Entry 7ZRL (electron microscopy, 4.00 A resolution); this record covers chains A and B of the 4 polymer chains in the assembly.

== Chain A ==
Protein: Potassium-transporting ATPase potassium-binding subunit
Organism: Escherichia coli K-12
UniProt: P03959 (KDPA_ECOLI); residue numbers follow UniProt; this construct covers 1-557
Sequence (557 residues; row label = number of the first residue in the row):
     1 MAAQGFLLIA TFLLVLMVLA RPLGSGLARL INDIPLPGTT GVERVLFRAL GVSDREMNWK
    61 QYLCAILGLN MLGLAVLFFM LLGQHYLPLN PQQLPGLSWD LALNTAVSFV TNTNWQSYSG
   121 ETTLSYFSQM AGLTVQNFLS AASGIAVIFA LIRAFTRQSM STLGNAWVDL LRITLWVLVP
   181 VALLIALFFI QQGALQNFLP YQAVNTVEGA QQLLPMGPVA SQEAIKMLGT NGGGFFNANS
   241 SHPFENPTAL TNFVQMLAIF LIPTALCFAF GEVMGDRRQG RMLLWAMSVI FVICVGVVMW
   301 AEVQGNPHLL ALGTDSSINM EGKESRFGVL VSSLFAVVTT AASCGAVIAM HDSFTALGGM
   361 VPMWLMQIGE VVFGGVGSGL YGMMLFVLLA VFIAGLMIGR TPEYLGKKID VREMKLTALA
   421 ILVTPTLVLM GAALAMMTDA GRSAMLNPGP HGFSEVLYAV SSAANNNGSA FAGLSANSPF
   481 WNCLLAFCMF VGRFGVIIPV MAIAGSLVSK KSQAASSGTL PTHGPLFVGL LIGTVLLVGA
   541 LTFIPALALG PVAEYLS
Bound ions: K+ near S378 (its only coordinating residue here)

== Chain B ==
Protein: Potassium-transporting ATPase ATP-binding subunit
Organism: Escherichia coli K-12
Notes: EC 7.2.2.6
UniProt: P03960 (KDPB_ECOLI); residues 1-682 here = UniProt positions 1-682
Sequence (682 residues; row label = number of the first residue in the row):
     1 MSRKQLALFE PTLVVQALKE AVKKLNPQAQ WRNPVMFIVW IGSLLTTCIS IAMASGAMPG
    61 NALFSAAISG WLWITVLFAN FAEALAEGRS KAQANSLKGV KKTAFARKLR EPKYGAAADK
   121 VPADQLRKGD IVLVEAGDII PCDGEVIEGG ASVDESAITG EAAPVIRESG GDFASVTGGT
   181 RILSDWLVIE CSVNPGETFL DRMIAMVEGA QRRKTPNEIA LTILLIALTI VFLLATATLW
   241 PFSAWGGNAV SVTVLVALLV CLIPTTIGGL LSAIGVAGMS RMLGANVIAT SGRAVEAAGD
   301 VDVLLLDKTG TITLGNRQAS EFIPAQGVDE KTLADAAQLA SLADETPEGR SIVILAKQRF
   361 NLRERDVQSL HATFVPFTAQ SRMSGINIDN RMIRKGSVDA IRRHVEANGG HFPTDVDQKV
   421 DQVARQGATP LVVVEGSRVL GVIALKDIVK GGIKERFAQL RKMGIKTVMI TGDNRLTAAA
   481 IAAEAGVDDF LAEATPEAKL ALIRQYQAEG RLVAMTGDGT NDAPALAQAD VAVAMNSGTQ
   541 AAKEAGNMVD LDSNPTKLIE VVHIGKQMLM TRGSLTTFSI ANDVAKYFAI IPAAFAATYP
   601 QLNALNIMCL HSPDSAILSA VIFNALIIVF LIPLALKGVS YKPLTASAML RRNLWIYGLG
   661 GLLVPFIGIK VIDLLLTVCG LV
Unresolved in the structure: 1-8
Modified residues: D307 (aspartyl phosphate; PHD)
Construct notes: engineered mutation A162 (Ser in P03960)
UniProt features mapped onto this chain:
  - active site: D307 (4-aspartylphosphate intermediate)
  - binding site (ATP): D344, E348, F377 to S384, K395
  - binding site (Mg(2+)): D518, D522
Reported in the primary citation:
  - post-translational modification sites: D307

== How chain A and chain B interact ==
Residue-residue contacts (71; chain A residue first):
  I393(A) - L224(B)  hydrophobic
  A394(A) - L650(B)  hydrophobic
  L396(A) - N217(B)
  L396(A) - A220(B)  hydrophobic
  L396(A) - L221(B)
  L396(A) - G573(B)
  L396(A) - T576(B)
  M397(A) - G573(B)
  M397(A) - T577(B)  hydrogen bond (backbone-side chain)
  M397(A) - L650(B)  hydrophobic
  M397(A) - N653(B)  hydrogen bond (backbone-side chain)
  M397(A) - L654(B)  hydrophobic
  I398(A) - A646(B)
  I398(A) - M649(B)
  G399(A) - L569(B)
  G399(A) - G573(B)
  T401(A) - D300(B)
  V411(A) - I219(B)  hydrophobic
  M414(A) - I223(B)  hydrophobic
  K415(A) - I223(B)
  L422(A) - A227(B)
  L422(A) - I230(B)  hydrophobic
  L422(A) - V231(B)  hydrophobic
  T426(A) - L234(B)
  L429(A) - L234(B)
  L429(A) - A235(B)
  L429(A) - T238(B)  hydrogen bond (backbone-side chain)
  A432(A) - F242(B)  hydrophobic
  A433(A) - T238(B)
  A433(A) - P241(B)
  A433(A) - F242(B)
  M436(A) - P241(B)
  M436(A) - F242(B)  hydrophobic
  M437(A) - P241(B)  hydrophobic
  R442(A) - W245(B)
  M445(A) - W245(B)  hydrophobic
  G449(A) - W245(B)  hydrogen bond (backbone-side chain)
  P450(A) - Y599(B)
  F453(A) - F242(B)  hydrophobic
  S517(A) - A646(B)
  T519(A) - A646(B)
  L520(A) - L650(B)  hydrophobic
  P521(A) - S647(B)
  L526(A) - R651(B)
  L537(A) - V584(B)  hydrophobic
  L537(A) - F588(B)  hydrophobic
  A540(A) - Y587(B)  hydrogen bond (backbone-side chain)
  A540(A) - F588(B)  hydrophobic
  L541(A) - L228(B)  hydrophobic
  L541(A) - V231(B)
  L541(A) - F232(B)  hydrophobic
  L541(A) - Y587(B)  hydrogen bond (backbone-side chain)
  T542(A) - V231(B)
  I544(A) - Y587(B)
  I544(A) - I591(B)  hydrophobic
  P545(A) - L239(B)  hydrophobic
  P545(A) - Y587(B)
  P545(A) - F595(B)  hydrophobic
  A546(A) - F242(B)  hydrophobic
  A548(A) - F595(B)  hydrophobic
  A548(A) - L602(B)
  L549(A) - L239(B)  hydrophobic
  L549(A) - F242(B)  hydrophobic
  L549(A) - S243(B)
  L549(A) - T598(B)
  L549(A) - Y599(B)  hydrophobic
  V552(A) - L605(B)  hydrophobic
  A553(A) - Q601(B)  hydrogen bond (backbone-side chain)
  A553(A) - L602(B)  hydrophobic
  L556(A) - Q601(B)
  S557(A) - Q601(B)
Other interface residues (no listed pair), chain A (47 interface residues in all): F392, R400, A418, P425, M430, G518, L530
Other interface residues (no listed pair), chain B (45 interface residues in all): S574, I580, A604, L644

== Summary ==
47 residues of chain A face 45 of chain B across their interface, with 7 hydrogen bonds. Polar contacts
include M397(A)-T577(B), M397(A)-N653(B) and L429(A)-T238(B). From UniProt: active-site residue D307(B), 11
ATP-binding residues and Mg2+-binding residues D518(B) and D522(B) on chain B. From the paper: a modification
site at D307(B).
Here chain A is Potassium-transporting ATPase potassium-binding subunit and chain B is Potassium-transporting
ATPase ATP-binding subunit, both from Escherichia coli K-12. Entry 7ZRL (Cryo-EM map of the unphosphorylated
KdpFABC complex in the E2-P conformation, under turnover conditions) was determined by electron microscopy,
deposited together with 7ZRD, 7ZRE, 7ZRG, 7ZRH, 7ZRI, 7ZRJ, 7ZRK and 7ZRM.
